Entry 1ROZ (X-ray diffraction, 2.21 A resolution); this record covers chains A and B.

[Chain A (and B)]
Protein: Deoxyhypusine synthase
Organism: Homo sapiens
Notes: EC 2.5.1.46; chain B of this document is another copy of the same molecule, construct and numbering; everything in this record applies to it too
Reference sequence: P49366 (DHYS_HUMAN); residues 1-369 here = UniProt positions 1-369
Chain sequence (369 residues; numbered 1 to 369; the number before each row is that of its first residue):
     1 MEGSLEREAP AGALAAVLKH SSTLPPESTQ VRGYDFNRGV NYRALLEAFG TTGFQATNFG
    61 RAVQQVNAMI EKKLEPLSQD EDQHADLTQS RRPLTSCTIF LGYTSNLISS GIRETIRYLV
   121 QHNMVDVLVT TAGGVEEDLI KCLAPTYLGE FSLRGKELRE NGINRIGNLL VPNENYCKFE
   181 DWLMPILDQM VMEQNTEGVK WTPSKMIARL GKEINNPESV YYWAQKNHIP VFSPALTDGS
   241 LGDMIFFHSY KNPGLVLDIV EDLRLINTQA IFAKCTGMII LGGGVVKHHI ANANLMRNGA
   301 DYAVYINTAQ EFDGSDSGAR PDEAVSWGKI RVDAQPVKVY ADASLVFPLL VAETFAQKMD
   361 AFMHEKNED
Disordered / not traced: 1-27, 364-369 (chain B: 1-27, 78-92, 364-369)
Small-molecule neighbours:
  - NAD (nicotinamide-adenine-dinucleotide), molecule 1: Phe-54, Gly-284, Val-285, His-288, Ala-309, Asp-313, Ser-315, Asp-316, Ser-317
  - NAD, molecule 2: Thr-104, Ser-105, Asn-106, Leu-107, Ser-109, Thr-131, Ala-132, Gly-133, Glu-136, Ile-166, Asp-238, Gly-239, Gly-282, Gly-283, Ile-306, Asn-307, Thr-308, Ala-309, Ala-341, Asp-342, Ala-343, Ser-344
Curated features (UniProtKB/Swiss-Prot):
  - active site: Lys-329 (Nucleophile)
  - binding site (NAD(+)): Ser-105 to Ser-109, Thr-131 to Gly-133, Glu-137, Asp-238, Gly-283, Thr-308, Ala-309, Asp-342, Ala-343
  - binding site (spermidine): Glu-136, Glu-137, Asp-243, His-288, Gly-314 to Asp-316, Glu-323 to Lys-329
  - modified residue: Ser-78 (Phosphoserine)
  - natural variant: Asn-173 (N173S: In NEDSSWI), Tyr-305 to Ile-306 (deletion: In NEDSSWI)
  - mutagenesis: Asn-106 (N106A: Strongly reduced NAD and spermidine binding. Reduced activity), Ser-109 (S109A: Strongly reduced spermidine binding. Reduced activity), Glu-137 (E137A: Strongly reduced NAD binding. Strongly reduced formation of covalent intermediate), Asp-238 (D238A: Strongly reduced NAD binding. Strongly reduced formation of covalent intermediate), Asp-243 (D243A: Reduces spermidine binding by 98%. Strongly reduced formation of covalent intermediate), Lys-287 (K287A: Reduces covalent intermediate formation and deoxyhypusine synthesis by 99.5%. Retains low spermidine cleavage activity), His-288 (H288A: Reduces spermidine binding by 98%. Strongly reduced NAD binding. Strongly reduced formation of covalent intermediate), Tyr-305 (Y305A: Strongly reduced NAD binding. No effect on enzyme activity), Asp-313 (D313A: Strongly reduced NAD binding), Asp-316 (D316A: Reduces spermidine binding by 98%. Loss of covalent intermediate formation and deoxyhypusine synthesis), Ser-317 (S317A: Strongly reduced NAD binding. No effect on enzyme activity), Glu-323 (E323A: Reduces spermidine binding by 98%. Strongly reduced formation of covalent intermediate), 3 further mutagenesis entries in UniProt

[How chain A and chain B interact]
Residue-residue contacts (132; chain A residue first):
  Thr-29(A) / Tyr-147(B)
  Thr-29(A) / Leu-148(B)  hydrogen bond (backbone-backbone)
  Gln-30(A) / Pro-145(B)
  Gln-30(A) / Thr-146(B)
  Gln-30(A) / Tyr-147(B)
  Val-31(A) / Ser-109(B)
  Val-31(A) / Ser-110(B)
  Val-31(A) / Gly-111(B)
  Val-31(A) / Thr-146(B)  hydrogen bond (backbone-backbone)
  Val-31(A) / Tyr-147(B)
  Val-31(A) / Leu-148(B)  hydrophobic
  Val-31(A) / Leu-169(B)  hydrophobic
  Arg-32(A) / Gly-111(B)
  Arg-32(A) / Arg-113(B)
  Arg-32(A) / Glu-114(B)  salt bridge
  Arg-32(A) / Arg-117(B)
  Arg-32(A) / Glu-218(B)  salt bridge
  Gly-33(A) / Gly-111(B)
  Gly-33(A) / Glu-114(B)  hydrogen bond (backbone-side chain)
  Tyr-34(A) / Glu-114(B)
  Asp-35(A) / Arg-117(B)  salt bridge
  Phe-36(A) / Thr-115(B)
  Phe-36(A) / Tyr-118(B)
  Phe-36(A) / Pro-348(B)
  Phe-36(A) / Val-351(B)  hydrophobic
  Phe-36(A) / Ala-352(B)  hydrophobic
  Phe-36(A) / Ala-356(B)  hydrophobic
  Asn-37(A) / Arg-117(B)
  Asn-37(A) / Tyr-118(B)
  Asn-37(A) / Gln-121(B)  hydrogen bond
  Asn-37(A) / His-122(B)  hydrogen bond
  Val-40(A) / Ala-356(B)  hydrophobic
  Tyr-42(A) / Tyr-42(B)  hydrophobic
  Tyr-42(A) / Arg-43(B)
  Tyr-42(A) / Leu-46(B)  hydrophobic
  Tyr-42(A) / Glu-353(B)  hydrogen bond
  Tyr-42(A) / Gln-357(B)
  Arg-43(A) / Tyr-42(B)  hydrogen bond
  Leu-45(A) / Pro-348(B)  hydrophobic
  Leu-45(A) / Ala-352(B)  hydrophobic
  Leu-46(A) / Tyr-42(B)  hydrophobic
  Phe-49(A) / Ser-344(B)
  Phe-49(A) / Leu-345(B)
  Phe-49(A) / Leu-349(B)  hydrophobic
  Gly-50(A) / Leu-148(B)
  Thr-51(A) / Leu-148(B)
  Thr-52(A) / Ser-110(B)
  Thr-52(A) / Gly-111(B)  hydrogen bond (backbone-backbone)
  Thr-52(A) / Ile-112(B)
  Thr-52(A) / Ser-344(B)
  Gly-53(A) / Asn-168(B)
  Gly-53(A) / Leu-169(B)
  Gly-53(A) / Ser-344(B)  hydrogen bond (backbone-side chain)
  Phe-54(A) / Asn-106(B)
  Phe-54(A) / Ser-110(B)
  Phe-54(A) / Ile-166(B)
  Phe-54(A) / Asn-168(B)  hydrogen bond (backbone-side chain)
  Phe-54(A) / Leu-169(B)  hydrophobic
  Phe-54(A) / Asp-342(B)
  Phe-54(A) / Ser-344(B)
  Gln-55(A) / Phe-151(B)
  Gln-55(A) / Asp-342(B)  hydrogen bond (backbone-side chain)
  Gln-55(A) / Ser-344(B)
  Gln-55(A) / Leu-345(B)
  Ala-56(A) / Ser-344(B)  hydrogen bond (backbone-side chain)
  Ala-56(A) / Leu-345(B)  hydrophobic
  Thr-57(A) / Leu-148(B)
  Phe-59(A) / Leu-345(B)  hydrophobic
  Asn-106(A) / Phe-54(B)
  Ser-109(A) / Val-31(B)
  Ser-110(A) / Val-31(B)
  Ser-110(A) / Thr-52(B)
  Ser-110(A) / Phe-54(B)
  Gly-111(A) / Val-31(B)
  Gly-111(A) / Gly-33(B)
  Gly-111(A) / Thr-52(B)  hydrogen bond (backbone-backbone)
  Ile-112(A) / Thr-52(B)
  Arg-113(A) / Arg-32(B)
  Glu-114(A) / Arg-32(B)  salt bridge
  Glu-114(A) / Gly-33(B)  hydrogen bond (side chain-backbone)
  Glu-114(A) / Tyr-34(B)
  Arg-117(A) / Arg-32(B)
  Arg-117(A) / Asp-35(B)  salt bridge
  Arg-117(A) / Asn-37(B)
  Tyr-118(A) / Phe-36(B)  hydrophobic
  Tyr-118(A) / Asn-37(B)
  Gln-121(A) / Asn-37(B)  hydrogen bond
  His-122(A) / Asn-37(B)  hydrogen bond
  Lys-141(A) / Val-31(B)
  Pro-145(A) / Gln-30(B)
  Thr-146(A) / Gln-30(B)
  Thr-146(A) / Val-31(B)  hydrogen bond (backbone-backbone)
  Tyr-147(A) / Ser-28(B)
  Tyr-147(A) / Thr-29(B)
  Tyr-147(A) / Gln-30(B)
  Tyr-147(A) / Val-31(B)
  Leu-148(A) / Thr-29(B)  hydrogen bond (backbone-backbone)
  Leu-148(A) / Val-31(B)  hydrophobic
  Leu-148(A) / Gly-50(B)
  Leu-148(A) / Thr-57(B)
  Phe-151(A) / Gln-55(B)
  Ile-166(A) / Phe-54(B)
  Asn-168(A) / Gly-53(B)
  Asn-168(A) / Phe-54(B)  hydrogen bond (side chain-backbone)
  Leu-169(A) / Val-31(B)  hydrophobic
  Leu-169(A) / Gly-53(B)
  Leu-169(A) / Phe-54(B)  hydrophobic
  Glu-218(A) / Arg-32(B)  salt bridge
  Asp-342(A) / Phe-54(B)
  Asp-342(A) / Gln-55(B)  hydrogen bond (side chain-backbone)
  Ser-344(A) / Phe-49(B)
  Ser-344(A) / Thr-52(B)
  Ser-344(A) / Gly-53(B)  hydrogen bond (side chain-backbone)
  Ser-344(A) / Phe-54(B)
  Ser-344(A) / Gln-55(B)
  Ser-344(A) / Ala-56(B)  hydrogen bond (side chain-backbone)
  Leu-345(A) / Phe-49(B)
  Leu-345(A) / Gln-55(B)
  Leu-345(A) / Ala-56(B)  hydrophobic
  Leu-345(A) / Phe-59(B)  hydrophobic
  Pro-348(A) / Phe-36(B)
  Pro-348(A) / Leu-45(B)  hydrophobic
  Leu-349(A) / Leu-45(B)  hydrophobic
  Leu-349(A) / Phe-49(B)  hydrophobic
  Leu-349(A) / Leu-349(B)  hydrophobic
  Val-351(A) / Phe-36(B)  hydrophobic
  Ala-352(A) / Phe-36(B)  hydrophobic
  Ala-352(A) / Leu-45(B)  hydrophobic
  Glu-353(A) / Tyr-42(B)  hydrogen bond
  Ala-356(A) / Phe-36(B)  hydrophobic
  Ala-356(A) / Val-40(B)  hydrophobic
  Gln-357(A) / Tyr-42(B)
Other interface residues (no listed pair), chain A (63 interface residues in all): Ser-28, Asn-58, Leu-107, Thr-115, Gly-167, Val-339, Ala-341, Val-346
Other interface residues (no listed pair), chain B (63 interface residues in all): Thr-51, Asn-58, Leu-107, Lys-141, Gly-167, Val-339, Ala-341, Val-346

[Summary]
The chain A/chain B interface involves 63 residues from each chain; the contacts include 23 hydrogen bonds and
6 salt bridges. Polar contacts include Arg-32(A)/Glu-114(B), Arg-32(A)/Glu-218(B) and Asp-35(A)/Arg-117(B).
Chain A binds NAD.
Both chains are Deoxyhypusine synthase (Homo sapiens). Entry 1ROZ (Deoxyhypusine synthase holoenzyme in its
low ionic strength, high pH crystal form) was determined by X-ray diffraction (same publication as 1RQD).
